Entry 4EWQ (X-ray diffraction, 2.10 A resolution); this record covers chain A.

# Chain A
Name: Mitogen-activated protein kinase 14
From: Homo sapiens
Notes: EC 2.7.11.24; fragment: Mitogen-activated protein kinase 14
UniProtKB: Q16539 (MK14_HUMAN); residues 2-360 here = UniProt positions 2-360
Chain sequence (383 residues; row label = number of the first residue in the row; numbers below 1 keep their minus sign (Met-22 is residue -22)):
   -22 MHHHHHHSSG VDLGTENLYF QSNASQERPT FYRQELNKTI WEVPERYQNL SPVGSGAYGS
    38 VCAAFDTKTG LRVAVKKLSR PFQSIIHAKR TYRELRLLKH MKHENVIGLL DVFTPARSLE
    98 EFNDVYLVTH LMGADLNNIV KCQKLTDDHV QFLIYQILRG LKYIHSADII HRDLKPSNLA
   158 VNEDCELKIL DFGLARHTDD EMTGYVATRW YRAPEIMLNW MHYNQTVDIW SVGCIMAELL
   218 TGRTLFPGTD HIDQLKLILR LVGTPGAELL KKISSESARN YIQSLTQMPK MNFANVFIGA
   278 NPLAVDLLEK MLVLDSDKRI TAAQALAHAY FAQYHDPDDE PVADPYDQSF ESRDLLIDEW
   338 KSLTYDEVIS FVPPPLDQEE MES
Not modelled in the structure: -22 to 4, 170-171, 354-360
Covalent attachments: beta-mercaptoethanol (BME) linked to Cys162
Modified / non-standard residues: Thr180 (phosphothreonine; TPO)
Construct notes: expression tag (-22 to 1)
Metal / ion sites: Zn2+: His64, Glu178, Thr180
Small-molecule neighbours:
  - GG5 (4-[3-(4-fluorophenyl)-1H-pyrazol-4-yl]pyridine): Pro191, Glu192, Leu195, Trp197, Leu232, Leu236, Pro242, Leu246, Lys249, Ile250, Ile259, Leu291, Asp292, Ser293, Arg296
  - MWL (3-phenyl-4-(pyridin-4-yl)-6-[4-(pyrimidin-2-yl)piperazin-1-yl]pyridazine), molecule 1: Thr7, Glu22, Arg23, Gln25, Thr44, Lys45
  - MWL, molecule 2: Tyr35, Val38, Ala51, Val52, Lys53, Leu75, Ile84, Leu104, Val105, Thr106, His107, Leu108, Met109, Lys152, Ser154, Asn155, Leu167, Asp168
UniProt features mapped onto this chain:
  - motif: Thr180 to Tyr182 (TXY)
  - active site: Asp168 (Proton acceptor)
  - binding site (ATP): Val30 to Val38, Lys53
  - modified residue: Ser2 (N-acetylserine), Thr16 (Phosphothreonine), Lys53 (N6-acetyllysine), Lys152 (N6-acetyllysine), Thr180 (Phosphothreonine), Tyr182 (Phosphotyrosine), Thr263 (Phosphothreonine), Tyr323 (Phosphotyrosine)
  - natural variant: Ala51 (A51V: In a gastric adenocarcinoma sample), Pro322 (P322R: In a lung adenocarcinoma sample)
  - mutagenesis: Ala34 (A34V: Lowered kinase activity), Lys53 (K53R: Loss of kinase activity), Lys54 (K54R: Impairs MAP2K6/MKK6-dependent autophosphorylation), Tyr69 (Y69H: Lowered kinase activity), Asp168 (D168A: Loss of kinase activity), Thr175 (T175A: No effect on either the kinase activity or tyrosine phosphorylation), Asp176 (D176A: Emulation of the active state. Increase in activity; when associated with S-327 or L-327), Asp177 (D177A: Loss of kinase activity), Thr180 (T180E: Loss of kinase activity), Tyr182 (Y182F: Loss of kinase activity), Ala320 (A320T: Lowered kinase activity), Phe327 (F327L: Emulation of the active state. Increase in activity; when associated with A-176; F327S: Emulation of the active state. Increase in activity; when associated with A-176), 1 further mutagenesis entry in UniProt
From the paper describing this entry:
  - mutagenesis - T106M: abolished binding to MWL (citing earlier work)
  - binding site for MWL: Thr106 (proposed by the authors, not directly observed)

# Overview
Ligands of chain A: compound GG5 and compound MWL. His64, Glu178 and Thr180 form the Zn2+ site. Curated
annotation (UniProt) lists active-site residue Asp168, 10 ATP-binding residues and 13 mutagenesis sites. The
paper reports a binding site for MWL at Thr106; T106M abolishes binding to MWL.
Chain A is Mitogen-activated protein kinase 14 (Homo sapiens); the structure, Human p38 alpha MAPK in complex
with a pyridazine based inhibitor, was determined by X-ray diffraction, deposited together with 4ZTH.
